PDB entry 6IAN | X-ray diffraction, 3.20 A resolution | chains A and C

== Chain A ==
Molecule: Intraflagellar transport protein 74
Organism: Trypanosoma brucei brucei (strain 927/4 GUTat10.1)
Reference sequence: Q57WF2 (Q57WF2_TRYB2); residues 79-401 here correspond to UniProt positions 73-395 (UniProt number = residue number - 6)
Amino-acid sequence (328 residues; numbered 74 to 401; the number before each row is that of its first residue):
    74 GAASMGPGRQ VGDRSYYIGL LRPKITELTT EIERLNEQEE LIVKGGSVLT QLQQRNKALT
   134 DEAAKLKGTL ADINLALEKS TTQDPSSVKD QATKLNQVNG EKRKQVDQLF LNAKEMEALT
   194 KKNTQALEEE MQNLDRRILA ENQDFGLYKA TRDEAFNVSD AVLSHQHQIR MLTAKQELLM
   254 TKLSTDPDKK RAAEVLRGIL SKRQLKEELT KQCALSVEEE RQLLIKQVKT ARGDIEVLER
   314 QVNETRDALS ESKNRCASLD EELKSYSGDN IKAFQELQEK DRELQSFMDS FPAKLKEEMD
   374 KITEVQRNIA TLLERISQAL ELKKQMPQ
Not modelled in the structure: 74-88, 395-401
Modified / non-standard residues: Mse78, Mse399 (selenomethionine); Mse189, Mse204, Mse244, Mse253, Mse361, Mse372 (selenomethionine; parent Met)
Differences from the reference sequence: expression tag (74-78); conflict Ala199 (Thr193 in Q57WF2)

== Chain C ==
Molecule: Intraflagellar transport protein 81
Organism: Trypanosoma brucei brucei (strain 927/4 GUTat10.1)
Reference sequence: Q38BY1 (Q38BY1_TRYB2); residues 2-450 here = UniProt positions 2-450
Amino-acid sequence (454 residues; numbered -3 to 450; the number before each row is that of its first residue; numbers below 1 keep their minus sign (Gly-3 is residue -3)):
    -3 GAASMRQNPP KEPSEEEVLQ YIVDNVNKLL SRHYSLVEFD AIQGTDLLQI LADIFGTLSP
    57 AQQIDMGVAP TDEAAASMLE FLTKTLGYRV PPMLADSFPT SFSRAEPTVI YPTLYWVLSN
   117 MQQNEKRVYL ARFLQRLEIP EAMLAQDEDV RALYQQYVNL RGMFVNTHRR VDALRTAHAD
   177 PADARRAVTV LEEECDRLRG YIQVAEKKLA GVPDKEALLN ACKSLRAALE EESRLAEKGV
   237 ELQQQLISSR QRSTEMHNRL QNLRRDAADG RVDVIVRRLR DEIQTNKMII EEQLPKELQQ
   297 KQRENAEFDR LISEPLDMQA LTTENQQLDE ALKKLHQQVK ERQKPGEDGS TIATIKQQVE
   357 RVAKRKVEVM EQLTGLQADN SRTLNDIRER ENRIEQLREA HHMLKDDDFR EFSKQVLAKK
   417 AATESMRTHL SEQRVEYGVL NFTENVLRSQ FTSL
Not modelled in the structure: -3 to 7, 87-89, 443-450
Modified / non-standard residues: Mse1, Mse89 (selenomethionine); Mse62, Mse74, Mse117, Mse139, Mse159, Mse252, Mse284, Mse314, Mse366, Mse399, Mse422 (selenomethionine; parent Met)
Differences from the reference sequence: expression tag (-3 to 1)

== Chain A / chain C interface ==
Contacting residue pairs (285):
  Ile91(A) - Val146(C)  hydrophobic
  Leu94(A) - Val146(C)
  Leu94(A) - Leu149(C)  hydrophobic
  Leu94(A) - Tyr150(C)
  Lys97(A) - Tyr153(C)
  Ile98(A) - Leu149(C)  hydrophobic
  Ile98(A) - Gln152(C)
  Ile98(A) - Tyr153(C)  hydrophobic
  Ile98(A) - Leu156(C)  hydrophobic
  Leu101(A) - Tyr153(C)  hydrophobic
  Leu101(A) - Leu156(C)
  Leu101(A) - Arg157(C)
  Thr102(A) - Leu156(C)
  Glu104(A) - Tyr125(C)  hydrogen bond
  Glu104(A) - Phe129(C)
  Ile105(A) - Mse159(C)  hydrophobic
  Ile105(A) - Phe160(C)  hydrophobic
  Ile105(A) - Thr163(C)
  Leu108(A) - Tyr125(C)
  Leu108(A) - Phe160(C)  hydrophobic
  Leu108(A) - Val167(C)
  Asn109(A) - Thr163(C)
  Ile115(A) - Leu170(C)
  Ile115(A) - His174(C)
  Leu125(A) - Ala180(C)
  Leu125(A) - Arg181(C)
  Leu125(A) - Val184(C)
  Arg128(A) - Val184(C)
  Asn129(A) - Val184(C)
  Asn129(A) - Leu187(C)
  Leu132(A) - Leu187(C)  hydrophobic
  Leu132(A) - Glu188(C)
  Leu132(A) - Cys191(C)
  Thr133(A) - Leu187(C)
  Glu135(A) - Arg195(C)  salt bridge
  Leu139(A) - Arg195(C)
  Leu139(A) - Ile198(C)
  Gly141(A) - Arg222(C)
  Thr142(A) - Ile198(C)
  Leu143(A) - Tyr197(C)
  Leu143(A) - Ile198(C)  hydrophobic
  Leu143(A) - Ala201(C)  hydrophobic
  Ala144(A) - Arg222(C)
  Asp145(A) - Leu215(C)
  Asp145(A) - Lys219(C)
  Asp145(A) - Arg222(C)  salt bridge
  Ile146(A) - Ile198(C)  hydrophobic
  Ile146(A) - Ala201(C)  hydrophobic
  Ile146(A) - Glu202(C)
  Ile146(A) - Leu215(C)  hydrophobic
  Leu148(A) - Cys218(C)
  Leu148(A) - Arg222(C)
  Ala149(A) - Leu214(C)
  Ala149(A) - Leu215(C)  hydrophobic
  Ala149(A) - Cys218(C)  hydrophobic
  Leu150(A) - Leu205(C)  hydrophobic
  Ser153(A) - Leu214(C)
  Pro158(A) - Asp210(C)
  Pro158(A) - Ala213(C)  hydrophobic
  Pro158(A) - Leu214(C)
  Pro158(A) - Ala217(C)
  Val161(A) - Ala217(C)  hydrophobic
  Val161(A) - Cys218(C)
  Lys162(A) - Ala217(C)
  Gln164(A) - Leu221(C)
  Ala165(A) - Leu221(C)  hydrophobic
  Leu168(A) - Ala224(C)
  Leu168(A) - Leu225(C)  hydrophobic
  Leu168(A) - Glu228(C)
  Asn169(A) - Ala224(C)
  Asn172(A) - Ala224(C)  hydrogen bond (side chain-backbone)
  Asn172(A) - Glu228(C)
  Asn172(A) - Leu231(C)
  Lys175(A) - Leu231(C)
  Arg176(A) - Glu227(C)  salt bridge
  Arg176(A) - Leu231(C)
  Val179(A) - Leu231(C)
  Val179(A) - Leu238(C)
  Leu182(A) - Gln239(C)
  Phe183(A) - Leu238(C)
  Mse189(A) - Leu242(C)  hydrophobic
  Mse189(A) - Ser245(C)
  Mse189(A) - Arg246(C)
  Glu190(A) - Gln241(C)
  Glu190(A) - Ser245(C)
  Thr193(A) - Ser245(C)  hydrogen bond (side chain-backbone)
  Thr193(A) - Arg248(C)
  Thr193(A) - Ser249(C)  hydrogen bond
  Asn196(A) - Ser249(C)  hydrogen bond
  Asn196(A) - His253(C)
  Asn196(A) - Arg384(C)  hydrogen bond
  Thr197(A) - Mse252(C)
  Leu200(A) - Mse252(C)
  Leu200(A) - Arg255(C)
  Leu200(A) - Leu256(C)
  Glu203(A) - Leu256(C)
  Glu203(A) - Leu259(C)
  Mse204(A) - Leu259(C)
  Leu207(A) - Leu259(C)  hydrophobic
  Leu207(A) - Ala263(C)  hydrophobic
  Arg210(A) - Ala263(C)  hydrogen bond (side chain-backbone)
  Gln216(A) - Gly266(C)  hydrogen bond (side chain-backbone)
  Gln216(A) - Arg267(C)
  Gln216(A) - Val268(C)  hydrogen bond (side chain-backbone)
  Asp217(A) - Val268(C)
  Leu220(A) - Arg276(C)
  Tyr221(A) - Leu259(C)
  Tyr221(A) - Ile271(C)  hydrophobic
  Thr224(A) - Val272(C)
  Thr224(A) - Leu275(C)
  Thr224(A) - Arg276(C)
  Thr224(A) - Ile279(C)
  Arg225(A) - Leu275(C)
  Ala228(A) - Ile279(C)  hydrophobic
  Phe229(A) - Arg255(C)
  Ser232(A) - Glu251(C)  hydrogen bond
  Ser232(A) - Arg255(C)
  Asp233(A) - Arg248(C)  salt bridge
  Asp233(A) - Arg255(C)  salt bridge
  Ala234(A) - Ile286(C)
  Val235(A) - Ile285(C)  hydrophobic
  Val235(A) - Ile286(C)
  Val235(A) - Leu290(C)  hydrophobic
  Leu236(A) - Glu251(C)
  His238(A) - Ile286(C)
  His238(A) - Pro291(C)
  His238(A) - Leu294(C)
  His240(A) - Ser244(C)  hydrogen bond
  Gln241(A) - Leu294(C)
  Gln241(A) - Gln298(C)
  Ile242(A) - Leu290(C)  hydrophobic
  Ile242(A) - Glu293(C)
  Ile242(A) - Leu294(C)  hydrophobic
  Arg243(A) - Gln240(C)
  Arg243(A) - Ser244(C)  hydrogen bond
  Mse244(A) - Glu237(C)
  Leu245(A) - Leu294(C)  hydrophobic
  Leu245(A) - Lys297(C)
  Leu245(A) - Gln298(C)
  Leu245(A) - Asn301(C)  hydrogen bond (backbone-side chain)
  Thr246(A) - Lys297(C)
  Ala247(A) - Val236(C)  hydrophobic
  Ala247(A) - Gln240(C)
  Lys248(A) - Glu233(C)  salt bridge
  Lys248(A) - Glu237(C)  salt bridge
  Gln249(A) - Lys297(C)  hydrogen bond
  Gln249(A) - Glu300(C)
  Gln249(A) - Asn301(C)
  Gln249(A) - Phe304(C)
  Leu251(A) - Glu233(C)
  Leu251(A) - Val236(C)  hydrophobic
  Leu252(A) - Asn301(C)
  Leu252(A) - Phe304(C)  hydrophobic
  Leu252(A) - Asp305(C)
  Mse253(A) - Phe304(C)
  Leu256(A) - Leu307(C)  hydrophobic
  Leu256(A) - Ile308(C)  hydrophobic
  Ala266(A) - Phe304(C)
  Val268(A) - Leu317(C)  hydrophobic
  Leu269(A) - Glu303(C)
  Leu269(A) - Leu307(C)  hydrophobic
  Arg270(A) - Phe304(C)
  Ile272(A) - Leu317(C)
  Ile272(A) - Asn321(C)
  Ile272(A) - Leu324(C)
  Lys275(A) - Asn321(C)
  Lys275(A) - Leu324(C)
  Lys275(A) - Asp325(C)
  Lys275(A) - Leu328(C)
  Arg276(A) - Leu324(C)
  Gln277(A) - Lys292(C)
  Gln277(A) - Gln296(C)
  Leu278(A) - Leu328(C)  hydrophobic
  Lys279(A) - Leu328(C)
  Lys279(A) - Leu331(C)
  Glu281(A) - Lys292(C)  salt bridge
  Leu282(A) - Leu331(C)  hydrophobic
  Leu282(A) - His332(C)
  Thr283(A) - Leu331(C)
  Gln285(A) - Val335(C)
  Gln285(A) - Arg338(C)
  Cys286(A) - Gln334(C)
  Cys286(A) - Val335(C)
  Cys286(A) - Arg338(C)  hydrogen bond (backbone-side chain)
  Leu288(A) - Arg338(C)  hydrogen bond (backbone-side chain)
  Ser289(A) - Arg338(C)
  Val290(A) - Arg338(C)
  Glu293(A) - Arg338(C)  salt bridge
  Arg294(A) - Ile348(C)
  Arg294(A) - Ile351(C)
  Leu297(A) - Ile351(C)  hydrophobic
  Ile298(A) - Ile351(C)  hydrophobic
  Gln300(A) - Val355(C)
  Val301(A) - Val355(C)  hydrophobic
  Val301(A) - Val358(C)  hydrophobic
  Ala304(A) - Val358(C)  hydrophobic
  Asp307(A) - Mse284(C)
  Asp307(A) - Lys362(C)  salt bridge
  Ile308(A) - Val358(C)
  Ile308(A) - Arg361(C)
  Ile308(A) - Lys362(C)
  Val310(A) - Asp277(C)
  Val310(A) - Gln280(C)
  Leu311(A) - Thr281(C)
  Leu311(A) - Mse284(C)  hydrophobic
  Leu311(A) - Val365(C)  hydrophobic
  Leu311(A) - Mse366(C)  hydrophobic
  Leu311(A) - Leu369(C)  hydrophobic
  Glu312(A) - Arg361(C)  salt bridge
  Glu312(A) - Val365(C)
  Arg313(A) - Asp277(C)  salt bridge
  Gln314(A) - Arg274(C)
  Gln314(A) - Asp277(C)
  Gln314(A) - Glu278(C)
  Gln314(A) - Thr281(C)
  Gln314(A) - Leu369(C)
  Val315(A) - Val365(C)
  Val315(A) - Gln368(C)
  Val315(A) - Leu369(C)
  Val315(A) - Leu372(C)
  Glu317(A) - Arg261(C)  salt bridge
  Glu317(A) - Arg274(C)  salt bridge
  Thr318(A) - Leu369(C)
  Thr318(A) - Leu372(C)
  Arg319(A) - Gln368(C)
  Arg319(A) - Leu372(C)
  Asp320(A) - Arg261(C)  salt bridge
  Ala321(A) - Gln257(C)  hydrogen bond (backbone-side chain)
  Ala321(A) - Arg261(C)
  Ala321(A) - Asn376(C)
  Leu322(A) - Asp375(C)
  Leu322(A) - Asn376(C)
  Glu324(A) - Gln257(C)
  Glu324(A) - Arg261(C)  salt bridge
  Ser325(A) - Gln257(C)  hydrogen bond
  Ser325(A) - Asn376(C)  hydrogen bond
  Ser325(A) - Thr379(C)
  Ser325(A) - Leu380(C)
  Ser325(A) - Ile383(C)
  Lys326(A) - Thr379(C)
  Arg328(A) - Ile383(C)
  Arg328(A) - Glu387(C)  salt bridge
  Cys329(A) - Ile383(C)  hydrophobic
  Cys329(A) - Arg386(C)
  Leu332(A) - Ile383(C)  hydrophobic
  Leu332(A) - Glu387(C)
  Leu332(A) - Ile390(C)
  Asp333(A) - Arg386(C)  salt bridge
  Glu335(A) - Ile390(C)
  Leu336(A) - Arg389(C)
  Ser338(A) - Mse399(C)
  Tyr339(A) - Leu393(C)  hydrophobic
  Asn343(A) - Mse399(C)
  Ile344(A) - His397(C)
  Phe347(A) - His398(C)
  Phe347(A) - Mse399(C)  hydrophobic
  Phe347(A) - Leu400(C)  hydrophobic
  Phe347(A) - Phe405(C)  hydrophobic
  Phe347(A) - Phe408(C)  hydrophobic
  Gln348(A) - His397(C)
  Leu350(A) - Phe405(C)  hydrophobic
  Leu350(A) - Phe408(C)  hydrophobic
  Leu350(A) - Val412(C)  hydrophobic
  Asp354(A) - Phe408(C)
  Asp354(A) - Val412(C)
  Asp354(A) - Lys415(C)  salt bridge
  Leu357(A) - Val412(C)
  Leu357(A) - Lys415(C)
  Leu357(A) - Lys416(C)
  Gln358(A) - Lys415(C)  hydrogen bond
  Phe360(A) - Thr419(C)
  Mse361(A) - Lys415(C)
  Mse361(A) - Ala418(C)  hydrophobic
  Mse361(A) - Thr419(C)
  Phe364(A) - Mse422(C)  hydrophobic
  Leu368(A) - Leu426(C)  hydrophobic
  Mse372(A) - Gln429(C)
  Ile375(A) - Gln429(C)
  Ile375(A) - Tyr433(C)  hydrophobic
  Ile375(A) - Leu436(C)  hydrophobic
  Gln379(A) - Leu436(C)
  Ile382(A) - Leu436(C)
  Ile382(A) - Glu440(C)
  Leu385(A) - Glu440(C)
  Leu385(A) - Val442(C)
Interface residues without a listed pair, chain A (168 interface residues in all): Glu112, Gly118, Gly119, Leu122, Ala136, Lys152, Asp157, Asn185, Ala186, Leu192, Ile211, Glu214, Glu227, Val231, Gln239, Lys262, Ala265, Leu273, Arg305, Gln351, Lys353, Val378
Interface residues without a listed pair, chain C (168 interface residues in all): Arg128, Leu133, His164, Pro177, Ala183, Leu194, Lys204, Ser220, Ala232, Lys234, Gly235, Ile243, Gln247, Arg260, Asn282, Mse314, Glu320, Ser346, Gln373, Arg394, Ser409, Arg430, Asn437, Thr439

== Overview ==
Chain A and chain C each contribute 168 residues to their interface; the contacts include 20 hydrogen bonds
and 19 salt bridges. Among the polar pairs are Glu135(A)-Arg195(C), Asp145(A)-Arg222(C) and
Arg176(A)-Glu227(C).
Chain A is Intraflagellar transport protein 74 and chain C is Intraflagellar transport protein 81, both from
Trypanosoma brucei brucei (strain 927/4 GUTat10.1); the structure, T. brucei IFT22/74/81 GTP-bound crystal
structure, was determined by X-ray diffraction together with 6IA7 and 6IAE from the same study.
